PDB entry 6OO2 | electron microscopy, 4.40 A resolution (low resolution: residue-level contacts below are approximate; hydrogen-bond / salt-bridge calls are withheld) | chains C and G of the 19 polymer chains in the assembly

[Chain C]
Molecule: Vacuolar protein sorting-associated protein 4
Source organism: Saccharomyces cerevisiae
UniProt: P52917 (VPS4_YEAST); residues 101-437 here = UniProt positions 101-437
Chain sequence (337 residues; each row starts with the number of its first residue):
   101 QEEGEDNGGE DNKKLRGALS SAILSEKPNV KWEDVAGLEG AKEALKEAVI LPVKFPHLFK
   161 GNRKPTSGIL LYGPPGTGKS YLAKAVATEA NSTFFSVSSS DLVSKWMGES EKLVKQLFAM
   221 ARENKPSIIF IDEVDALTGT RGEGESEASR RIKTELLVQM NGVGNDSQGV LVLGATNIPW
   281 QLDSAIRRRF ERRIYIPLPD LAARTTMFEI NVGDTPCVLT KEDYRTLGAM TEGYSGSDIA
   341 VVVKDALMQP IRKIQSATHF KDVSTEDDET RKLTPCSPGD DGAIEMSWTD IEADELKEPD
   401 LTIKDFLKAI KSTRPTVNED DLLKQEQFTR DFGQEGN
Disordered / not traced: 101-111, 365-369
Curated features (UniProtKB/Swiss-Prot):
  - binding site (ATP): G173 to S180
  - mutagenesis: K179 (K179A: No ATP hydrolysis. Missorting of vacuolar proteins), Q216 (Q216A: Abolishes oligomerization), E233 (E233Q: Defective in ATP hydrolysis. Missorting of vacuolar proteins)
Ion coordination: Mg2+: S180 (together with ADP)
Small-molecule neighbours:
  - ADP / beryllium trifluoride, molecule 1: D134, V135, A136, L138, P174, P175, G176, T177, G178, K179, S180, Y181, E233, N277, M307, G336, S337, A340
  - ADP / beryllium trifluoride, molecule 2: N261, R288, R289

[Chain G]
Molecule: Designed Cyclic Peptide
Chain sequence (30 residues; numbered 1 to 30; the number before each row is that of its first residue; X marks 8 residues of unknown identity (built as UNK)):
     1 GGDEIVNKVL GGSSGGXXXX XXXXGGKGCK
Disordered / not traced: 13-17, 26-30

[How chain C and chain G interact]
Contacting residue pairs (7):
  K205(C) with N7(G); K8(G)
  W206(C) with I5(G); N7(G)
  M207(C) with V6(G)
  E247(C) with K8(G)
  A248(C) with K8(G)
Interface residues without a listed pair, chain C (6 interface residues in all): E245

[Summary]
6 residues of chain C face 4 of chain G across their interface. Ligands of chain C: ADP / beryllium
trifluoride. UniProt lists 8 ATP-binding residues and 3 mutagenesis sites on chain C.
Chain C is Vacuolar protein sorting-associated protein 4 (Saccharomyces cerevisiae) and chain G is Designed
Cyclic Peptide; the structure, Vps4 with Cyclic Peptide Bound in the Central Pore, was determined by electron
microscopy together with 6NDY from the same study.
